PDB entry 6JED | X-ray diffraction, 1.57 A resolution | chain A

Chain A:
Molecule: Metallo-beta-lactamase type 2
From: Serratia marcescens
Notes: EC 3.5.2.6
UniProt: P52699 (BLAB_SERMA); residues 1-228 here correspond to UniProt positions 19-246 (UniProt number = residue number + 18)
Amino-acid sequence (228 residues; numbered 1 to 228; the number before each row is that of its first residue):
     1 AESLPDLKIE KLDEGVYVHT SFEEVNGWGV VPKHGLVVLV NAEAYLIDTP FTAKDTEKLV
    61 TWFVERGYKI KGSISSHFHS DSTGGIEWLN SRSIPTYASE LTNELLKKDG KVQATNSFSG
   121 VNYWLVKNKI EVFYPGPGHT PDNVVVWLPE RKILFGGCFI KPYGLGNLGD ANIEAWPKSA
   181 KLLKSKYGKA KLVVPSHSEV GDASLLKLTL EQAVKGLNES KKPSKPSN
Disordered / not traced: 1-2, 224-228
Swiss-Prot annotation at these positions:
  - binding site (Zn(2+)): His77, His79, Asp81, His139, Cys158, His197
  - binding site (a beta-lactam): Lys161, Asn167
Ion coordination: Zn2+ site 1: His77, His79, His139 (together with sulfanylacetic acid); Zn2+ site 2: Asp81, Cys158, His197 (together with sulfanylacetic acid)
Residues lining bound ligands: sulfanylacetic acid (MCR): His77, His79, Asp81, His139, Cys158, Lys161, Leu165, Gly166, Asn167, His197

Summary:
Chain A binds sulfanylacetic acid. His77, His79 and His139 coordinate Zn2+ site 1. The Zn2+ site 2 is built by
Asp81, Cys158 and His197. From UniProt: 6 Zn2+-binding residues and beta-lactam-binding residues Lys161 and
Asn167.
Chain A is Metallo-beta-lactamase type 2 (Serratia marcescens); the structure, Crystal structure of IMP-1
metallo-beta-lactamase in a complex with MCR, was determined by X-ray diffraction, deposited together with
6K4T, 6K4X and 5Y5B.
